Entry 7UOJ (electron microscopy, 4.02 A resolution (low resolution: residue-level contacts below are approximate; hydrogen-bond / salt-bridge calls are withheld)); this record covers chains G and H of the 18 polymer chains in the assembly.

# Chain G
Name: Envelope glycoprotein gp120
Organism: Human immunodeficiency virus 1
UniProt: Q2N0S6 (Q2N0S6_9HIV1); the construct lacks a stretch of the UniProt sequence and is renumbered around it, so the offset changes along the chain: 31-141 = UniProt 30-140; 150-185 = UniProt 141-176; 188-309 = UniProt 187-308; 312-321 = UniProt 309-318; 2 more segments
Chain sequence (481 residues; each row starts with the number of its first residue; note: 13 numbers in that range are skipped by the numbering (no residue carries them; nothing is unmodelled there); a row labelled like 185A-185J holds insertion residues (185A, then the next letters in order)):
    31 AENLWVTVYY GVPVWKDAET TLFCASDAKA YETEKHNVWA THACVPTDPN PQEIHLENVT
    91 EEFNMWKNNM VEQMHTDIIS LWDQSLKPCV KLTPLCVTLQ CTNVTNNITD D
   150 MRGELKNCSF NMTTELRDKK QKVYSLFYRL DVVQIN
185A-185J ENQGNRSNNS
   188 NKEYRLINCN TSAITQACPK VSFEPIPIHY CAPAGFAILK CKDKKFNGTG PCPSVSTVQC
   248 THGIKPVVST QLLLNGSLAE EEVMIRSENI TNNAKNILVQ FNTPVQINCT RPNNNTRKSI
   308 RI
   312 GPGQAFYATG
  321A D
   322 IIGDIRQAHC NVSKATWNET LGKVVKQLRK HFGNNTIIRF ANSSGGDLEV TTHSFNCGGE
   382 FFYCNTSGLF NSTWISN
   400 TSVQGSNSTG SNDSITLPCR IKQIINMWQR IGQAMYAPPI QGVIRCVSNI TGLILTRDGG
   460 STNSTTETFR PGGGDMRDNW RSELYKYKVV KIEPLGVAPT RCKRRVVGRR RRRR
Unresolved in the structure: 185A-185J, 400-410, 506-513
Disulfides: Cys-54/Cys-74, Cys-119/Cys-205, Cys-126/Cys-196, Cys-131/Cys-157, Cys-218/Cys-247, Cys-228/Cys-239, Cys-296/Cys-331, Cys-378/Cys-445, Cys-385/Cys-418
Glycans and other covalent adducts: N-acetylglucosamine (NAG) linked to Asn-88, Asn-133, Asn-156, Asn-160, Asn-197, Asn-234, Asn-262, Asn-276, Asn-295, Asn-301, Asn-339, Asn-363, Asn-386, Asn-392, Asn-448; glycan linked to Asn-332
Differences from the reference sequence: engineered mutation Asn-332 (Thr330 in Q2N0S6), Cys-501 (Ala498 in Q2N0S6); expression tag (509-513)

# Chain H
Name: N49-P9.6-FR3 Fab heavy chain
Organism: Homo sapiens
Notes: antibody fragment or engineered binder
Chain sequence (230 residues; row label = number of the first residue in the row; a row labelled like 76A-76G holds insertion residues (76A, then the next letters in order)):
     1 HVQLVQSGGG VKKIGAAVRI SCEVSGYNFM DQFINWVRQA PGQGLEWMGW MN
   52A P
    53 IYGQVNYSWR FQGRVTMTRQ LSQD
76A-76G PDDPDWG
    77 TAFMEL
82A-82C RGL
    83 RVDDTAVYYC ARGPSGEN
100A-100C YPF
   101 HYWGQGVRVV VSSASTKGPS VFPLAPSSKS TSGGTAALGC LVKDYFPEPV TVSWNSGALT
   161 SGVHTFPAVL QSSGLYSLSS VVTVPSSSLG TQTYICNVNH KPSNTKVDKR VEPKSC
Unresolved in the structure: 113-216
Disulfides: Cys-22/Cys-92

# Interface between chain G and chain H
Pairs across the interface (31):
  Asn-280(G) / Trp-47(H)
  Asn-280(G) / Trp-50(H)
  Asn-280(G) / Asn-58(H)
  Asn-280(G) / Tyr-100A(H)
  Ala-281(G) / Trp-50(H)
  Ser-365(G) / Val-57(H)
  Ser-365(G) / Tyr-59(H)
  Gly-367(G) / Tyr-54(H)
  Gly-367(G) / Gly-55(H)
  Asp-368(G) / Tyr-54(H)
  Asp-368(G) / Arg-71(H)
  Glu-370(G) / Tyr-54(H)
  Val-371(G) / Tyr-54(H)
  Val-371(G) / Gln-56(H)
  Trp-427(G) / Tyr-54(H)
  Gln-428(G) / Tyr-54(H)
  Ile-430(G) / Met-30(H)
  Ile-430(G) / Ser-74(H)
  Ile-430(G) / Gln-75(H)
  Thr-455(G) / Asn-58(H)
  Arg-456(G) / Asn-58(H)
  Asp-457(G) / Gln-64(H)
  Gly-458(G) / Trp-47(H)
  Gly-458(G) / Asn-58(H)
  Gly-458(G) / Tyr-59(H)
  Gly-459(G) / Trp-61(H)
  Ser-460(G) / Trp-61(H)
  Arg-469(G) / Gln-64(H)
  Gly-473(G) / Tyr-54(H)
  Gly-473(G) / Gln-56(H)
  Met-475(G) / Tyr-54(H)
Interface residues without a listed pair, chain G (23 interface residues in all): Thr-198, Lys-282, Gly-366, Ser-463
Interface residues without a listed pair, chain H (21 interface residues in all): Ile-53, Ser-60, Asp-76, Pro-76A, Gly-98, Glu-99

# In short
23 residues of chain G face 21 of chain H across their interface. Covalently linked N-acetylglucosamine: at
Asn-88(G), Asn-133(G), Asn-156(G), Asn-160(G), Asn-197(G) and Asn-234(G) and 9 more.
Here chain G is Envelope glycoprotein gp120 (Human immunodeficiency virus 1) and chain H is N49-P9.6-FR3 Fab
heavy chain (Homo sapiens). Entry 7UOJ (The CryoEM structure of N49-P9.6-FR3 and PGT121 Fabs in complex with
BG505 SOSIP.664) was determined by electron microscopy.
